1XXH - chains A and B of the 5 polymer chains in the assembly; structure by X-ray diffraction, 3.45 A resolution.

[Chain A]
Name: DNA polymerase III, delta subunit
Organism: Escherichia coli
Notes: EC 2.7.7.7
Reference sequence: P28630 (HOLA_ECOLI); residues 1-343 here = UniProt positions 1-343
Chain sequence (343 residues; numbered 1 to 343; the number before each row is that of its first residue):
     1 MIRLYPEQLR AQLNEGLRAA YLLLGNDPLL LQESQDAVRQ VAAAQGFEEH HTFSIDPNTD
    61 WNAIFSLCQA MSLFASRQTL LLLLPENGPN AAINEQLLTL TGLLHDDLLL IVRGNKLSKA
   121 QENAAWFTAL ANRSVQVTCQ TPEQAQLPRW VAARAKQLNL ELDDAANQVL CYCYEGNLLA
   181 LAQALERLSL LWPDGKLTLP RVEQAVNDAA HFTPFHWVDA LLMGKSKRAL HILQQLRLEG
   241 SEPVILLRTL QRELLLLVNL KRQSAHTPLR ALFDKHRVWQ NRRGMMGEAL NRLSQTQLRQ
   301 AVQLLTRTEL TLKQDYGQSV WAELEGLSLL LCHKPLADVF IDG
Not modelled in the structure: 339-343
Construct notes: modified residue (1, 71, 223, 285-286)
Modified positions: Mse1, Mse71, Mse223, Mse285, Mse286 (selenomethionine; parent Met)

[Chain B]
Name: DNA polymerase III subunit gamma
Organism: Escherichia coli
Notes: EC 2.7.7.7
Reference sequence: P06710 (DPO3X_ECOLI); residue numbers follow UniProt; this construct covers 1-373
Chain sequence (373 residues; row label = number of the first residue in the row):
     1 MSYQVLARKW RPQTFADVVG QEHVLTALAN GLSLGRIHHA YLFSGTRGVG KTSIARLLAK
    61 GLNCETGITA TPCGVCDNCR EIEQGRFVDL IEIDAASRTK VEDTRDLLDN VQYAPARGRF
   121 KVYLIDEVHM LSRHSFNALL KTLEEPPEHV KFLLATTDPQ KLPVTILSRC LQFHLKALDV
   181 EQIRHQLEHI LNEEHIAHEP RALQLLARAA EGSLRDALSL TDQAIASGDG QVSTQAVSAM
   241 LGTLDDDQAL SLVEAMVEAN GERVMALINE AAARGIEWEA LLVEMLGLLH RIAMVQLSPA
   301 ALGNDMAAIE LRMRELARTI PPTDIQLYYQ TLLIGRKELP YAPDRRMGVE MTLLRALAFH
   361 PRMPLPEPEV PRQ
Not modelled in the structure: 1-4, 369-373
Ion coordination: Zn2+: C73, C76, C79
Residues lining bound ligands: ATP-gamma-S (AGS; phosphothiophosphoric acid-adenylate ester): L6, A7, R8, W10, R11, P12, D17, V18, V19, Q21, T46, R47, G48, V49, G50, K51, T52, S53, D126, T157, L214, R215, L218
UniProt features mapped onto this chain:
  - binding site (ATP): G45 to T52
  - binding site (Zn(2+)): C64, C73, C76, C79
  - mutagenesis: G118 (G118D: In dnaX2016(Ts); present in both isoforms, unable to grow at 42 degrees Celsius)

[Interface between chain A and chain B]
Residue-residue contacts (45; chain A residue first):
  Q32(A) - T165(B)
  Q32(A) - S168(B)
  Q32(A) - R169(B)  hydrogen bond
  Q35(A) - R169(B)
  D36(A) - R169(B)  salt bridge
  R39(A) - E144(B)  salt bridge
  R113(A) - T165(B)
  L179(A) - L167(B)  hydrophobic
  Q183(A) - C170(B)  hydrogen bond (side chain-backbone)
  Q183(A) - L171(B)
  Q183(A) - Q172(B)  hydrogen bond
  E186(A) - L171(B)
  R187(A) - Q172(B)  hydrogen bond (side chain-backbone)
  S189(A) - R36(B)  hydrogen bond (backbone-side chain)
  L190(A) - N30(B)  hydrogen bond (backbone-side chain)
  L190(A) - G31(B)
  L190(A) - R36(B)
  L190(A) - H38(B)
  L191(A) - A27(B)  hydrophobic
  L191(A) - N30(B)  hydrogen bond (backbone-side chain)
  P193(A) - N30(B)
  P193(A) - L34(B)  hydrophobic
  P193(A) - R36(B)
  D208(A) - K176(B)  hydrogen bond (backbone-side chain)
  A209(A) - K176(B)  hydrogen bond (backbone-side chain)
  A210(A) - K176(B)
  S226(A) - A300(B)
  L230(A) - G303(B)
  L230(A) - N304(B)
  L238(A) - A177(B)  hydrophobic
  L238(A) - E211(B)
  E239(A) - T46(B)
  G240(A) - T46(B)
  E325(A) - R291(B)  salt bridge
  L329(A) - R291(B)
  L329(A) - A301(B)
  H333(A) - S298(B)  hydrogen bond
  H333(A) - A300(B)  hydrogen bond (side chain-backbone)
  K334(A) - L297(B)
  P335(A) - L297(B)
  L336(A) - A293(B)
  L336(A) - M294(B)  hydrophobic
  L336(A) - L297(B)  hydrophobic
  D338(A) - Q326(B)
  D338(A) - Y329(B)
Interface residues without a listed pair, chain A (30 interface residues in all): W192, D194
Interface residues without a listed pair, chain B (34 interface residues in all): H23, T26, F173, H174, H290

[Summary]
The interface between chain A and chain B involves 30 residues on one side and 34 on the other; the contacts
include 11 hydrogen bonds and 3 salt bridges. Polar pairs include D36(A)-R169(B), R39(A)-E144(B) and
E325(A)-R291(B). Bound to chain B: ATP-gamma-S.
Here chain A is DNA polymerase III, delta subunit and chain B is DNA polymerase III subunit gamma, both from
Escherichia coli. Entry 1XXH (ATPgS Bound E. Coli Clamp Loader Complex) was determined by X-ray diffraction
(same publication as 1XXI).
